2WPD - chains E and G of the 19 polymer chains in the assembly; structure by X-ray diffraction, 3.43 A resolution.

[Chain E]
Protein: ATP synthase subunit beta, mitochondrial
Organism: Saccharomyces cerevisiae
Notes: EC 3.6.3.14
UniProt: P00830 (ATPB_YEAST); residues 1-478 here correspond to UniProt positions 34-511 (UniProt number = residue number + 33)
Sequence (478 residues; row label = number of the first residue in the row):
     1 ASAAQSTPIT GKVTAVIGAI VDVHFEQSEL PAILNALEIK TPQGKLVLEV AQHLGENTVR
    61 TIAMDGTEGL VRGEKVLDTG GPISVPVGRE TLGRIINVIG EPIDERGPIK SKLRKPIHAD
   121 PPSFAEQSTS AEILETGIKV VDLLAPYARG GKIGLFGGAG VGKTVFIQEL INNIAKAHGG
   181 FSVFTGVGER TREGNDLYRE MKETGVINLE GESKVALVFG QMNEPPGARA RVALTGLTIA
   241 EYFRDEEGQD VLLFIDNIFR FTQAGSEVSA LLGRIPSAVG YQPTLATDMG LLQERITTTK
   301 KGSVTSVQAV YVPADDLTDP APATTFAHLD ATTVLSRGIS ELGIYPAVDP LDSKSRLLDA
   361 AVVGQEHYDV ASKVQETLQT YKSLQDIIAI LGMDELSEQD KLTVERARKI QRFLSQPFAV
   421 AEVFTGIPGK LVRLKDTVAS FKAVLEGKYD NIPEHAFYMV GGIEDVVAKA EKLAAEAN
Unresolved in the structure: 1-5
Curated features (UniProtKB/Swiss-Prot):
  - binding site (ATP): Gly157 to Thr164
  - modified residue: Thr79 (Phosphothreonine), Thr204 (Phosphothreonine), Ser340 (Phosphoserine)

[Chain G]
Protein: ATP synthase subunit gamma, mitochondrial
Organism: Saccharomyces cerevisiae
UniProt: P38077 (ATPG_YEAST); residues 1-278 here correspond to UniProt positions 34-311 (UniProt number = residue number + 33)
Sequence (278 residues; row label = number of the first residue in the row):
     1 ATLKEVEMRL KSIKNIEKIT KTMKIVASTR LSKAEKAKIS AKKMDEAEQL FYKNAETKNL
    61 DVEATETGAP KELIVAITSD KGLCGSIHSQ LAKAVRRHLN DQPNADIVTI GDKIKMQLLR
   121 THPNNIKLSI NGIGKDAPTF QESALIADKL LSVMKAGTYP KISIFYNDPV SSLSFEPSEK
   181 PIFNAKTIEQ SPSFGKFEID TDANVPRDLF EYTLANQMLT AMAQGYAAEI SARRNAMDNA
   241 SKNAGDMINR YSILYNRTRQ AVITNELVDI ITGASSLG
Unresolved in the structure: 62-70

[Interface between chain E and chain G]
Contacting residue pairs (14; chain E residue first):
  Pro276(E) with Leu267(G), hydrophobic; Ile271(G)
  Ser277(E) with Leu267(G)
  Ala278(E) with Thr264(G)
  Val279(E) with Ile263(G); Thr264(G), hydrogen bond (backbone-side chain)
  Gly280(E) with Leu267(G)
  Asp316(E) with Asn256(G); Arg259(G), salt bridge
  Thr318(E) with Asn256(G); Gln260(G), hydrogen bond
  Asp319(E) with Gln260(G)
  Pro320(E) with Gln260(G)
  Ile390(E) with Ser28(G)
Other interface residues (no listed pair), chain E (13 interface residues in all): Ile275, Ala314, Leu391

[Summary]
Chain E and chain G form an interface of 13 and 8 residues respectively, with 2 hydrogen bonds and 1 salt
bridge. Polar pairs include Asp316(E)-Arg259(G), Val279(E)-Thr264(G) and Thr318(E)-Gln260(G). Curated
annotation (UniProt) lists 8 ATP-binding residues on chain E.
Chain E is ATP synthase subunit beta, mitochondrial and chain G is ATP synthase subunit gamma, mitochondrial,
both from Saccharomyces cerevisiae; the structure, The Mg.ADP inhibited state of the yeast F1c10 ATP synthase,
was determined by X-ray diffraction.
